PDB entry 9FDA | electron microscopy, 2.00 A resolution | chains T and B of the 15 polymer chains in the assembly

# Chain T
Name: Small ribosomal subunit protein bS20
From: Escherichia coli
UniProt: P0A7U7 (RS20_ECOLI); residues 1-87 here = UniProt positions 1-87
Amino-acid sequence (87 residues; numbered 1 to 87; the number before each row is that of its first residue):
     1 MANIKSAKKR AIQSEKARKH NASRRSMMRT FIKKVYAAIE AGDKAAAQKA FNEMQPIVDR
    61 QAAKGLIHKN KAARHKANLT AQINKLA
Not modelled in the structure: 1, 86-87

# Chain B
Molecule: 16S rRNA
From: Escherichia coli
Sequence (1542 nucleotides; row label = number of the first residue in the row):
     1 AAAUUGAAGA GUUUGAUCAU GGCUCAGAUU GAACGCUGGC GGCAGGCCUA ACACAUGCAA
    61 GUCGAACGGU AACAGGAAGA AGCUUGCUUC UUUGCUGACG AGUGGCGGAC GGGUGAGUAA
   121 UGUCUGGGAA ACUGCCUGAU GGAGGGGGAU AACUACUGGA AACGGUAGCU AAUACCGCAU
   181 AACGUCGCAA GACCAAAGAG GGGGACCUUC GGGCCUCUUG CCAUCGGAUG UGCCCAGAUG
   241 GGAUUAGCUA GUAGGUGGGG UAACGGCUCA CCUAGGCGAC GAUCCCUAGC UGGUCUGAGA
   301 GGAUGACCAG CCACACUGGA ACUGAGACAC GGUCCAGACU CCUACGGGAG GCAGCAGUGG
   361 GGAAUAUUGC ACAAUGGGCG CAAGCCUGAU GCAGCCAUGC CGCGUGUAUG AAGAAGCCCU
   421 UCGGGUUGUA AAGUACUUUC AGCGGGGAGG AAGGGAGUAA AGUUAAUACC UUUGCUCAUU
   481 GACGUUACCC GCAGAAGAAG CACCGGCUAA CUCCGUGCCA GCAGCCXCGG UAAUACGGAG
   541 GGUGCAAGCG UUAAUCGGAA UUACUGGGCG UAAAGCGCAC GCAGGCGGUU UGUUAAGUCA
   601 GAUGUGAAAU CCCCGGGCUC AACCUGGGAA CUGCAUCUGA UACUGGCAAG CUUGAGUCUC
   661 GUAGAGGGGG GUAGAAUUCC AGGUGUAGCG GUGAAAUGCG UAGAGAUCUG GAGGAAUACC
   721 GGUGGCGAAG GCGGCCCCCU GGACGAAGAC UGACGCUCAG GUGCGAAAGC GUGGGGAGCA
   781 AACAGGAUUA GAUACCCUGG UAGUCCACGC CGUAAACGAU GUCGACUUGG AGGUUGUGCC
   841 CUUGAGGCGU GGCUUCCGGA GCUAACGCGU UAAGUCGACC GCCUGGGGAG UACGGCCGCA
   901 AGGUUAAAAC UCAAAUGAAU UGACGGGGGC UUGUACACAC CGUGGACCAU GUCGUUUXAC
   961 ACCAUGCAAC GCGAAGAACC UUACCUGGUG UUGACAUCCA AAGAAGUUUU CAGAGAUGAG
  1021 ACUUAACCUU CGGGAACCGG GCGACAGUUA CUGCAUGGCU GUUGUGAGUU CAUGUUGUGA
  1081 ACUGUUGGGU GAAGUCCCGU AACAAGCGUA ACCCGUAUCC GGGGUAACCU GCGGUCCGGC
  1141 CUGGAACUCA AAGGAGACUG CCAGUGAUAA ACUGGAGGAA GGUGGGGAUG ACGUCAAGUC
  1201 AUCAUGGCCC UUACGACCAG GGCUACACAC GUGCUACAAU GGCGCAUACA AAGAGAAGCG
  1261 ACCUCGCGAG AGCAAGCGGA CCUCAUAAAG UGCGUCGUAG UCCGGAUUGG AGUCUGCAAC
  1321 UCGACUCCAU GAAGUCGGAA UCGCUAGUAA UCGUGGAUCA GAAUGCCACG GUGAAUACGU
  1381 UCCCGGGCCU UGUACACACC GCCCGUXACA CCAUGGGAGU GGGUUGCAAA AGAAGUAGGU
  1441 AGCUUAACCU UCGGGAGGGC GCUUACCACU UUGUGAUUCA UGACUGGGGU GAAGUCGUAA
  1501 CAAGGUAACC GUAGGGGAAC CUGCGGUUGG AUCACCUCCU UA
Not modelled in the structure: 80-90, 205-213, 842-844, 930-1389, 1535-1542
Modified positions: PSU (pseudouridine-5'-monophosphate) at position 516, G7M (N7-methyl-guanosine-5'-monophosphate) at position 527, 4OC (4n,o2'-methylcytidine-5'-monophosphate) at position 947, 5MC (5-methylcytidine-5'-monophosphate) at position 958, UR3 (3-methyluridine-5'-monophoshate) at position 1100, 2MG (2N-methylguanosine-5'-monophosphate) at position 1123, MA6 (6N-dimethyladenosine-5'-monophoshate) at position 1126, MA6 (6N-dimethyladenosine-5'-monophoshate) at position 1127, 4OC (4n,o2'-methylcytidine-5'-monophosphate) at position 1402, 5MC (5-methylcytidine-5'-monophosphate) at position 1407, UR3 (3-methyluridine-5'-monophoshate) at position 1498, 2MG (2N-methylguanosine-5'-monophosphate) at position 1516, MA6 (6N-dimethyladenosine-5'-monophoshate) at position 1518, MA6 (6N-dimethyladenosine-5'-monophoshate) at position 1519
Metal / ion sites: K+ site 1: G11, U12, G21, G22; Mg2+ site 1 near G21 (its only coordinating residue here); Mg2+ site 2: C48, G115; Mg2+ site 3: A59, U387; K+ site 2: U62, G104, G105; Mg2+ site 4 near G100 (its only coordinating residue here); K+ site 3: G107, G108, G326; Mg2+ site 5: A109, G331; K+ site 4: C110, G111; Mg2+ site 6 near G111 (its only coordinating residue here); K+ site 5: G115, G117, G289; Mg2+ site 7: A116, G117, G289; 29 more Mg2+ sites not listed; 15 more K+ sites not listed
Ligand contacts: edeine b (EDE): G693, U788, U789, A790, G791, A792, A794, C795, G926, UR3_1498, A1499, G1504, G1505, U1506
From the paper describing this entry:
  - binding site for edeine b: G693, C795, G926, UR3_1498, G1505, U1506

# Interface between chain T and chain B
Pairs across the interface (87):
  Ala-2(T) / G332(B)  phosphate contact
  Ala-2(T) / U333(B)  hydrogen bond to the phosphate
  Asn-3(T) / G331(B)  hydrogen bond to the sugar
  Asn-3(T) / G332(B)  hydrogen bond to the phosphate
  Asn-3(T) / G351(B)  phosphate contact
  Ile-4(T) / A60(B)  sugar contact
  Ile-4(T) / G61(B)  phosphate contact
  Ile-4(T) / G332(B)  hydrogen bond to the phosphate
  Lys-5(T) / A101(B)  salt bridge to the phosphate
  Lys-5(T) / G102(B)  salt bridge to the phosphate
  Ser-6(T) / G61(B)  base contact
  Ser-6(T) / G107(B)  hydrogen bond to the base
  Ala-7(T) / G108(B)  base contact
  Ala-7(T) / G332(B)  phosphate contact
  Lys-9(T) / U103(B)  salt bridge to the phosphate
  Lys-9(T) / G104(B)  hydrogen bond to the base
  Arg-10(T) / C106(B)  base contact
  Arg-10(T) / G107(B)  hydrogen bond to the base
  Arg-10(T) / G108(B)  hydrogen bond to the base
  Ala-11(T) / G332(B)  sugar contact
  Gln-13(T) / G104(B)  phosphate contact
  Gln-13(T) / G105(B)  phosphate contact
  Ser-14(T) / C322(B)  sugar contact
  Ser-14(T) / U323(B)  sugar contact
  Lys-16(T) / G104(B)  salt bridge to the phosphate
  Ala-17(T) / U323(B)  phosphate contact
  Arg-18(T) / C322(B)  sugar contact
  Arg-18(T) / U323(B)  sugar contact
  His-20(T) / C175(B)  hydrogen bond to the phosphate
  His-20(T) / C176(B)  salt bridge to the phosphate
  Asn-21(T) / U323(B)  hydrogen bond to the phosphate
  Asn-21(T) / G324(B)  hydrogen bond to the phosphate
  Ala-22(T) / G1459(B)  phosphate contact
  Ser-23(T) / G1458(B)  hydrogen bond to the sugar
  Arg-24(T) / C176(B)  hydrogen bond to the phosphate
  Arg-24(T) / G177(B)  salt bridge to the phosphate
  Arg-25(T) / U323(B)  salt bridge to the phosphate
  Ser-26(T) / G1458(B)  phosphate contact
  Ser-26(T) / G1459(B)  hydrogen bond to the phosphate
  Met-27(T) / G1457(B)  sugar contact
  Met-27(T) / G1458(B)  phosphate contact
  Arg-29(T) / A1437(B)  salt bridge to the phosphate
  Arg-29(T) / G1438(B)  salt bridge to the phosphate
  Thr-30(T) / G1457(B)  phosphate contact
  Thr-30(T) / G1458(B)  hydrogen bond to the phosphate
  Phe-31(T) / G1457(B)  sugar contact
  Lys-33(T) / G1438(B)  salt bridge to the phosphate
  Lys-33(T) / G1439(B)  salt bridge to the phosphate
  Lys-34(T) / A1456(B)  phosphate contact
  Lys-34(T) / G1457(B)  salt bridge to the phosphate
  Tyr-36(T) / G259(B)  hydrogen bond to the phosphate
  Gln-55(T) / A192(B)  hydrogen bond to the sugar
  Gln-55(T) / C193(B)  hydrogen bond to the sugar
  Pro-56(T) / C193(B)  phosphate contact
  Pro-56(T) / C194(B)  phosphate contact
  Asp-59(T) / C193(B)  hydrogen bond to the sugar
  Asp-59(T) / C194(B)  sugar contact
  Arg-60(T) / G177(B)  salt bridge to the phosphate
  Arg-60(T) / C178(B)  salt bridge to the phosphate
  Arg-60(T) / C194(B)  salt bridge to the phosphate
  Arg-60(T) / A195(B)  salt bridge to the phosphate
  Ala-63(T) / C194(B)  sugar contact
  Lys-64(T) / C176(B)  salt bridge to the phosphate
  Lys-64(T) / G177(B)  salt bridge to the phosphate
  His-68(T) / C132(B)  phosphate contact
  His-68(T) / U133(B)  phosphate contact
  His-68(T) / A262(B)  sugar contact
  Lys-69(T) / U224(B)  salt bridge to the phosphate
  Asn-70(T) / C132(B)  hydrogen bond to the phosphate
  Asn-70(T) / A262(B)  hydrogen bond to the sugar
  Asn-70(T) / A263(B)  phosphate contact
  Lys-71(T) / U261(B)  salt bridge to the phosphate
  Ala-73(T) / U185(B)  phosphate contact
  Ala-73(T) / C186(B)  phosphate contact
  Arg-74(T) / U261(B)  salt bridge to the phosphate
  Arg-74(T) / A262(B)  salt bridge to the phosphate
  Arg-74(T) / A263(B)  salt bridge to the phosphate
  His-75(T) / G260(B)  salt bridge to the phosphate
  Lys-76(T) / U185(B)  hydrogen bond to the sugar
  Lys-76(T) / C186(B)  sugar contact
  Ala-77(T) / C186(B)  phosphate contact
  Ala-77(T) / G187(B)  phosphate contact
  Asn-78(T) / G259(B)  phosphate contact
  Thr-80(T) / C186(B)  sugar contact
  Thr-80(T) / G187(B)  sugar contact
  Gln-82(T) / G258(B)  hydrogen bond to the phosphate
  Gln-82(T) / G259(B)  hydrogen bond to the phosphate
Interface residues without a listed pair, chain T (47 interface residues in all): Gln-61
Interface residues without a listed pair, chain B (50 interface residues in all): A131, G184, A196, C225, G350, U1436

# Summary
47 residues of chain T and 50 residues of chain B are in contact, with 24 hydrogen bonds and 24 salt bridges.
Among the polar pairs are Ser-6(T)/G107(B), Lys-9(T)/G104(B) and Arg-10(T)/G107(B). Chain B binds edeine b.
The paper reports a binding site for edeine b at G693(B), C795(B) and G926(B) among others.
Chain T is Small ribosomal subunit protein bS20 and chain B is 16S rRNA, both from Escherichia coli; the
structure, Structure of E. coli 30S-IF1-IF3-mRNA-Edeine complex, was determined by electron microscopy
together with 9FCO, 9FIB and 9G06 from the same study.
